PDB entry 5O6D | X-ray diffraction, 3.28 A resolution | chains A and C

[Chain A]
Molecule: ATP-dependent DNA helicase PIF1
From: Saccharomyces cerevisiae S288C
Notes: EC 3.6.4.12
UniProtKB: P07271 (PIF1_YEAST); residues 237-780 here = UniProt positions 237-780
Amino-acid sequence (545 residues; row label = number of the first residue in the row):
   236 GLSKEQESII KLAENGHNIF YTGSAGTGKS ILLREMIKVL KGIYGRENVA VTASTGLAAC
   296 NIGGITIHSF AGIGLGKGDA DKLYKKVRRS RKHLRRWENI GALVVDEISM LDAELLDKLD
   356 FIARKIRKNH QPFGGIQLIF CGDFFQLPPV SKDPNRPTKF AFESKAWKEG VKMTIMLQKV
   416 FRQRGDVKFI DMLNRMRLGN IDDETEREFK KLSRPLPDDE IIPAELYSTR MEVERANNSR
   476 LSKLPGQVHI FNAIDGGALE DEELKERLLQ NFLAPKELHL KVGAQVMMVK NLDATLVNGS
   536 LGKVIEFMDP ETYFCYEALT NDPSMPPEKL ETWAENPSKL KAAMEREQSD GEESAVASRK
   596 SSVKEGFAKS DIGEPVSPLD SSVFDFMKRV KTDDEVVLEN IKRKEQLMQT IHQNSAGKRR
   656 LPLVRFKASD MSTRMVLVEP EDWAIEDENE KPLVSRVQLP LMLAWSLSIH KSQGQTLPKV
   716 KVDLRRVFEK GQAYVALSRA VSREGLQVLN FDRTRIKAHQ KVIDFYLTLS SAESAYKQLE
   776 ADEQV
Disordered / not traced: 236, 388-391, 584-588, 625-630, 779-780
Sequence notes: expression tag (236)
Metal / ion sites: Mg2+: Ser-265 (together with ATP-gamma-S)
Ligand contacts: ATP-gamma-S (AGS; phosphothiophosphoric acid-adenylate ester): Leu-237, Ser-238, Gln-241, Ser-259, Ala-260, Gly-261, Thr-262, Gly-263, Lys-264, Ser-265, Ile-266, Asp-341, Glu-342, Asp-378, Gln-381, Phe-416, Arg-417, Gly-709, Thr-711, Arg-734
From the paper describing this entry:
  - binding site for the 6-nt DNA strand (chain C): His-303, Asn-526, Asn-533, His-705, Phe-723
  - mutagenesis - H303G/H705G: decreased binding to DNA
  - mutagenesis - H303G/H705G (Kd 70.5 nM): increased binding to RNA
  - mutagenesis - Q241A: decreased catalytic activity on ATP
  - mutagenesis - K595A, D677T: decreased catalytic activity
  - mutagenesis - R324N, R326C, R594A/K595A, E681G: decreased catalytic activity on G4 DNA
  - mutagenesis - R324N, R326C, E681G: unchanged catalytic activity on duplex
  - mutagenesis - R323A, K363A: unchanged catalytic activity on G4

[Chain C]
Molecule: 6-nt DNA strand
Sequence (6 nucleotides; row label = number of the first residue in the row):
     3 TTTTTT

[Chain A / chain C interface]
Contacting residue pairs (34; chain A residue first):
  Ser-289(A) with DT6(C), sugar contact
  Thr-290(A) with DT5(C), phosphate contact
  Gly-291(A) with DT6(C), hydrogen bond to the phosphate
  Thr-301(A) with DT6(C), hydrogen bond to the phosphate; DT7(C), hydrogen bond to the phosphate
  His-303(A) with DT6(C), sugar contact; DT7(C), sugar contact
  Ser-304(A) with DT7(C), phosphate contact; DT8(C), phosphate contact
  Gly-309(A) with DT7(C), sugar contact
  Leu-310(A) with DT6(C), base contact; DT7(C), sugar contact
  Val-385(A) with DT4(C), base contact; DT5(C), base contact
  Ser-386(A) with DT4(C), base contact
  Lys-387(A) with DT5(C), base contact
  Ser-463(A) with DT4(C), sugar contact
  Thr-464(A) with DT3(C), sugar contact; DT4(C), phosphate contact
  Arg-465(A) with DT4(C), hydrogen bond to the phosphate; DT5(C), salt bridge to the phosphate
  Lys-525(A) with DT8(C), sugar contact
  Asn-526(A) with DT7(C), hydrogen bond to the phosphate; DT8(C), hydrogen bond to the phosphate
  Asn-533(A) with DT7(C), hydrogen bond to the phosphate
  Ser-703(A) with DT4(C), phosphate contact; DT5(C), hydrogen bond to the phosphate
  His-705(A) with DT4(C), sugar contact; DT5(C), sugar contact
  Lys-706(A) with DT5(C), phosphate contact; DT6(C), phosphate contact
  Arg-721(A) with DT3(C), base contact
  Phe-723(A) with DT3(C), phosphate contact; DT4(C), base contact
Also at the interface, not in a pair above, chain A (25 interface residues in all): Arg-502, Leu-508, Val-722

[Overview]
The interface between chain A and chain C involves 25 residues on one side and 6 on the other; the contacts
include 8 hydrogen bonds and 1 salt bridge. Polar pairs include Gly-291(A)/DT6(C), Thr-301(A)/DT6(C) and
Thr-301(A)/DT7(C). From the paper: a binding site for the 6-nt DNA strand (chain C) at His-303(A), Asn-526(A)
and Asn-533(A) among others; R324N, R326C and R594A/K595A of chain A, among others, reduce catalytic activity
on G4 DNA; 10 substitutions were tested in all.
Here chain A is ATP-dependent DNA helicase PIF1 (Saccharomyces cerevisiae S288C) and chain C is a 6-nt DNA
strand. Entry 5O6D (Structure of ScPif1 in complex with polydT and ATPgS) was determined by X-ray diffraction
together with 5O6E and 5O6B from the same study.
